Entry 9BCX (electron microscopy, 6.10 A resolution (low resolution: residue-level contacts below are approximate; hydrogen-bond / salt-bridge calls are withheld)); this record covers chains 4 and P of the 16 polymer chains in the assembly.

== Chain 4 ==
Molecule: DNA replication licensing factor MCM4
From: Saccharomyces cerevisiae
Notes: EC 3.6.4.12
UniProt: A0A8H4BU27 (A0A8H4BU27_YEASX); residues 1-933 here = UniProt positions 1-933
Chain sequence (933 residues; each row starts with the number of its first residue):
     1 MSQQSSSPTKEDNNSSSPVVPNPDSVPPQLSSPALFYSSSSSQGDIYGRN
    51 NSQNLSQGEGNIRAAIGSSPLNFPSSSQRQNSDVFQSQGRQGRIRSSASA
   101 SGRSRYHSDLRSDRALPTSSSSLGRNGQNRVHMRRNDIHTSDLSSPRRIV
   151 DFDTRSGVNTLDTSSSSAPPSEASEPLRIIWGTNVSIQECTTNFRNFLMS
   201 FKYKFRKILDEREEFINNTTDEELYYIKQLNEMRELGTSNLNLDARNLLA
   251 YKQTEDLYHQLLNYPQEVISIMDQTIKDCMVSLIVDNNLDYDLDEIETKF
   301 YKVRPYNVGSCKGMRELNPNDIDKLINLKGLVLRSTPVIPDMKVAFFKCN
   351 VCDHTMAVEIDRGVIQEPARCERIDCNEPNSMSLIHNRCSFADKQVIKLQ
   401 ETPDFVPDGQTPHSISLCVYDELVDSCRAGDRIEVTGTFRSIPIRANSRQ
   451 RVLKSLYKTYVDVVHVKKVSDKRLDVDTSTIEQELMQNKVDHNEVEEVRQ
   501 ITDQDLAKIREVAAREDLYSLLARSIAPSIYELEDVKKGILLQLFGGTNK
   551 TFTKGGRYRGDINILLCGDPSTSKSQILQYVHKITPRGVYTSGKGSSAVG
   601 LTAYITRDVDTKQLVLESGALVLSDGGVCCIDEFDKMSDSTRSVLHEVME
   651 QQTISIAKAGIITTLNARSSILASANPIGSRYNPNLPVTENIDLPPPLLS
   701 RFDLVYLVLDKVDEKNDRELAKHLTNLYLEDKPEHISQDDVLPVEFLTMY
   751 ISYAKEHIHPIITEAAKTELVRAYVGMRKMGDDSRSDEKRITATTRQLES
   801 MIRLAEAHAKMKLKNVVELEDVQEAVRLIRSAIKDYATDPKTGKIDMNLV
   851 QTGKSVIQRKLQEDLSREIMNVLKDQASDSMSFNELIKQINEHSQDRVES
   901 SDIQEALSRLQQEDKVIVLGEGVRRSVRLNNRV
Disordered / not traced: 1-185, 470-491, 781-793, 811-813, 842-849, 875-880, 891-899, 929-933

== Chain P ==
Molecule: 39-nt DNA strand
Sequence (39 nucleotides; each row starts with the number of its first residue):
    45 AAAAGGCCTGCAGGCAAGTGCACAAACAATACTTAAATA

== How chain 4 and chain P interact ==
Residue-residue contacts - 7 pairs, chain 4 then chain P:
  Ser597(4) - DG50(P)
  Val599(4) - DG49(P)
  Val599(4) - DG50(P)
  Ile605(4) - DG49(P)
  Lys658(4) - DA48(P)
  Lys658(4) - DG49(P)
  Ala659(4) - DA48(P)
Also at the interface, not in a pair above, chain P (4 interface residues in all): DA47

== In short ==
Chain 4 and chain P form an interface of 5 and 4 residues respectively.
Here chain 4 is DNA replication licensing factor MCM4 (Saccharomyces cerevisiae) and chain P is a 39-nt DNA
strand. Entry 9BCX (Cryo-EM structure of the S. cerevisiae ORC-Cdc6-Mcm2-7-DNA complex with a fully closed
Mcm2-Mcm5 DNA entry gate) was determined by electron microscopy.
